PDB entry 9EV8 | electron microscopy, 2.06 A resolution | chains A and B of the 5 polymer chains in the assembly

Chain A (and B):
Name: Neur_chan_LBD domain-containing protein
From: Desulfofustis sp. PB-SRB1
Notes: chain B of this document is another copy of the same molecule, construct and numbering; everything in this record applies to it too
UniProt: V4JF97 (V4JF97_9DELT); residue numbers follow UniProt; this construct covers 1-642
Chain sequence (642 residues; row label = number of the first residue in the row):
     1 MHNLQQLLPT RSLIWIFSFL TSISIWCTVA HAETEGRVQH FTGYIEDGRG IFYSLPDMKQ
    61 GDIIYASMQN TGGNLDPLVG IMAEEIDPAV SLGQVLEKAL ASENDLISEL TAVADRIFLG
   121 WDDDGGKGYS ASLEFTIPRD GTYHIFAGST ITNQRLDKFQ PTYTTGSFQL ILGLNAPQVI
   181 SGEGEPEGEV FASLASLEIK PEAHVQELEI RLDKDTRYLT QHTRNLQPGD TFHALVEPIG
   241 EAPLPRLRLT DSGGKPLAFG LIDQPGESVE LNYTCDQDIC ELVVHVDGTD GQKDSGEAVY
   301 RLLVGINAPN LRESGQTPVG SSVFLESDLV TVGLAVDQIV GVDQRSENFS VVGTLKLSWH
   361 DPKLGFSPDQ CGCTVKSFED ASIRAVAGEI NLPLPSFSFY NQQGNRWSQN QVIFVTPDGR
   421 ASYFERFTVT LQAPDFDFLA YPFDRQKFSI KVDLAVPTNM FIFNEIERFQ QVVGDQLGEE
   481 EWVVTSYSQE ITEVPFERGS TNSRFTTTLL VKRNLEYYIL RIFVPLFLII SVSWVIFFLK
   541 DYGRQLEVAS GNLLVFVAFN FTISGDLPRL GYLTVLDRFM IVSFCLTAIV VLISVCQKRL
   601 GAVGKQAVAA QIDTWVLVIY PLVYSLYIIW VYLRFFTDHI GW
Disordered / not traced: 1-36, 100-103, 239-243, 262-268, 289-297, 638-642
Bound ions: Ca2+ site 1: D76, P77, D123, D124, Y129; Ca2+ site 2: E347, P434, F436 (shared with L477(B) of chain B); Ca2+ site 3: L477 (shared with 3 residues of chain E)
Residues lining bound ligands:
  - tetradecane (C14): F527, I530, S531, W534, L617, V618, P621
  - 1,2-dipalmitoyl-sn-glycero-3-phosphate (PX6), molecule 1: F527, L528, S531, W534, V535, F538
  - 1,2-dipalmitoyl-sn-glycero-3-phosphate (PX6), molecule 2: L586, I589, L592, I593, C596, R599, L600, V603, I612, V616, Y620
What the authors report for this chain:
  - Ca2+ coordination: D76, P77, D123, D124, Y129, E347, P434, F436, L477

Chain A / chain B interface:
Contacting residue pairs (81; chain A residue first):
  Y218(A) with D157(B); F159(B)
  T220(A) with L156(B)
  H222(A) with L156(B)
  R248(A) with F159(B)
  D251(A) with Y129(B)
  S252(A) with L156(B); T374(B)
  G253(A) with N153(B); Q154(B); R155(B)
  G254(A) with N153(B), hydrogen bond (backbone-side chain)
  K255(A) with D124(B), salt bridge; T152(B); N153(B), hydrogen bond (backbone-backbone)
  P256(A) with L106(B), hydrophobic; I107(B)
  L257(A) with I107(B), hydrophobic
  A258(A) with N104(B)
  F259(A) with N104(B), hydrogen bond (backbone-side chain); D105(B)
  R345(A) with E481(B), salt bridge
  S346(A) with Q338(B), hydrogen bond (backbone-side chain); V340(B)
  E347(A) with Q338(B)
  R384(A) with E379(B), salt bridge; D380(B), salt bridge
  F399(A) with Q409(B)
  Q402(A) with W407(B), hydrogen bond (backbone-side chain); Q409(B), hydrogen bond (backbone-side chain)
  Q403(A) with T428(B)
  G404(A) with W407(B)
  N405(A) with W407(B)
  Q432(A) with V352(B); T428(B)
  P434(A) with Q338(B); Q476(B); L477(B)
  D435(A) with Q476(B); L477(B)
  F436(A) with L477(B); G478(B)
  D437(A) with G478(B)
  E497(A) with F424(B)
  R498(A) with F414(B); T416(B)
  G543(A) with R544(B), hydrogen bond (backbone-side chain)
  L546(A) with V548(B), hydrophobic
  E547(A) with E547(B)
  L553(A) with V555(B), hydrophobic
  L554(A) with L554(B), hydrophobic; A558(B), hydrophobic
  V557(A) with A558(B); F559(B); T562(B)
  N560(A) with T562(B)
  F561(A) with F561(B), hydrophobic; T562(B)
  L567(A) with R521(B)
  L570(A) with E481(B)
  G571(A) with N514(B); Y517(B)
  Y572(A) with E479(B), hydrogen bond (side chain-backbone); E480(B); Y517(B)
  L573(A) with E516(B); Y517(B), hydrophobic; L520(B), hydrophobic
  R578(A) with E516(B), salt bridge
  I581(A) with L520(B); R521(B)
  F584(A) with P525(B), hydrophobic
  C585(A) with V524(B), hydrophobic; L528(B), hydrophobic
  A588(A) with L528(B), hydrophobic
  L592(A) with S531(B); V532(B), hydrophobic; V535(B), hydrophobic
  R599(A) with F538(B), hydrogen bond (side chain-backbone); L539(B); K540(B)
Other interface residues (no listed pair), chain A (60 interface residues in all): T250, V283, S398, Y400, L439, R544, S550, R569, V591, V595, K598
Other interface residues (no listed pair), chain B (67 interface residues in all): D76, D123, I151, K158, P368, V375, N410, R420, I529, I536, D541, G565, D566

Summary:
The interface between chain A and chain B involves 60 residues on one side and 67 on the other, with 9
hydrogen bonds and 5 salt bridges. Polar contacts include K255(A)-D124(B), R345(A)-E481(B) and
R384(A)-E379(B). Ligands of chain A: tetradecane and 1,2-dipalmitoyl-sn-glycero-3-phosphate. The paper reports
Ca2+ coordination by D76(A), P77(A) and D123(A) among others.
Chain A and chain B are both Neur_chan_LBD domain-containing protein (Desulfofustis sp. PB-SRB1); the
structure, Non-uniform refinement of the CryoEM structure of DeCLIC nanodisc with 10mM calcium, was determined
by electron microscopy (same publication as 9EV1, 9EV7, 9EV9, 9EVA and 9EVB).
